PDB entry 6W1X | electron microscopy, 3.90 A resolution | chains A and B of the 12 polymer chains in the assembly

Chain A:
Name: CRISPR-associated protein Csy1
Organism: Pseudomonas aeruginosa
Reference sequence: Q02ML9 (CSY1_PSEAB); the author numbering skips numbers that UniProt does not, so the offset changes along the chain: -25 to 84 = UniProt 1-110; 111-434 = UniProt 111-434
Chain sequence (434 residues; numbered -25 to 434; 26 numbers in that range are skipped by the numbering (no residue carries them; nothing is unmodelled there); the number before each row is that of its first residue; numbers below 1 keep their minus sign (Met-25 is residue -25)):
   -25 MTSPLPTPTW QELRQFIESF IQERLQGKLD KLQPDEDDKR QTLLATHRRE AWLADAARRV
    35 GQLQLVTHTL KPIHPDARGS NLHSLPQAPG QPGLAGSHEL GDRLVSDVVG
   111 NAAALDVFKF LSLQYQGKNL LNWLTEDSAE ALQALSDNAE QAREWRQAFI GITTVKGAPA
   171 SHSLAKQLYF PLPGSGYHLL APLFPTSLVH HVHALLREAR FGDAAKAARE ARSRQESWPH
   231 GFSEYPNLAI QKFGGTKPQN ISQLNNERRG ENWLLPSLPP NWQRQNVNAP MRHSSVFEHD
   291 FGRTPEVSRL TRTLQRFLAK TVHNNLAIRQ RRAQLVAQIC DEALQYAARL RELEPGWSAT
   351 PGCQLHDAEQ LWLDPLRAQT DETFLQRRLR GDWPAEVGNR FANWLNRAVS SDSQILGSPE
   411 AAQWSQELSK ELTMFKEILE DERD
Not modelled in the structure: -25 to 37, 111-167

Chain B:
Name: Type I-F CRISPR-associated protein Csy2
Organism: Pseudomonas aeruginosa
Reference sequence: B3G161 (B3G161_PSEAI); residues 1-327 here = UniProt positions 1-327
Chain sequence (327 residues; numbered 1 to 327; the number before each row is that of its first residue):
     1 MSVTDPEALL LLPRLSIQNA NAISSPLTWG FPSPGAFTGF VHALQRRVGI SLDIELDGVG
    61 IVCHRFEAQI SQPAGKRTKV FNLTRNPLNR DGSTAAIVEE GRAHLEVSLL LGVHGDGLDD
   121 HPAQEIARQV QEQAGAMRLA GGSILPWCNE RFPAPNAELL MLGGSDEQRR KNQRRLTRRL
   181 LPGFALVSRE ALLQQHLETL RTTLPEATTL DALLDLCRIN FEPPATSSEE EASPPDAAWQ
   241 VRDKPGWLVP IPAGYNALSP LYLPGEVRNA RDRETPLRFV ENLFGLGEWL SPHRVAALSD
   301 LLWYHHAEPD KGLYRWSTPR FVEHAIA
Not modelled in the structure: 1-2, 223-238, 323-327

Interface between chain A and chain B:
Residue-residue contacts - 102 pairs, chain A then chain B:
  Ser54(A) - Phe279(B)
  Pro63(A) - Asn256(B)
  Pro63(A) - Ala257(B)
  Pro66(A) - Leu197(B)
  Gly67(A) - Leu193(B)
  Leu68(A) - Leu283(B)  hydrophobic
  Leu68(A) - Phe284(B)
  Ala69(A) - Ala207(B)  hydrophobic
  Ala69(A) - Asp211(B)
  Ala69(A) - Leu283(B)
  Ala69(A) - Phe284(B)  hydrogen bond (backbone-backbone)
  Gly70(A) - Leu283(B)
  Glu73(A) - Pro205(B)
  Glu73(A) - Ala207(B)
  Ala168(A) - Glu266(B)
  Pro169(A) - Tyr262(B)  hydrophobic
  Pro169(A) - Glu266(B)
  Pro169(A) - Val267(B)
  Pro169(A) - Arg268(B)  hydrogen bond (backbone-backbone)
  Pro169(A) - Phe279(B)  hydrophobic
  Ala170(A) - Arg268(B)
  Ser171(A) - Arg268(B)  hydrogen bond (backbone-backbone)
  Ser171(A) - Asn269(B)
  Gln177(A) - Arg271(B)  hydrogen bond
  Leu178(A) - Arg271(B)
  Tyr179(A) - Arg271(B)  hydrogen bond
  Tyr179(A) - Asp272(B)  hydrogen bond
  Phe180(A) - Ala307(B)  hydrophobic
  Phe180(A) - Tyr314(B)  hydrophobic
  Phe180(A) - Trp316(B)
  Pro181(A) - His42(B)
  Pro181(A) - His305(B)
  Tyr187(A) - His42(B)  hydrogen bond
  Tyr187(A) - Arg46(B)  hydrogen bond
  Tyr187(A) - Thr275(B)
  Leu189(A) - Pro276(B)
  Leu189(A) - Leu277(B)  hydrophobic
  Leu189(A) - Arg278(B)  hydrogen bond (backbone-backbone)
  Leu190(A) - Arg278(B)
  Leu190(A) - Val280(B)  hydrophobic
  Ala191(A) - Arg278(B)  hydrogen bond (backbone-backbone)
  Ala191(A) - Phe279(B)
  Ala191(A) - Val280(B)
  Pro192(A) - Val280(B)
  Leu193(A) - Val280(B)
  Phe194(A) - Pro26(B)  hydrophobic
  Pro195(A) - Pro26(B)
  Pro195(A) - Asn282(B)
  Val199(A) - Leu27(B)  hydrophobic
  Val202(A) - Leu27(B)  hydrophobic
  Ala221(A) - Trp239(B)
  Arg222(A) - Ile219(B)
  Arg222(A) - Trp239(B)
  Gln225(A) - Trp239(B)
  Glu226(A) - Trp239(B)  hydrogen bond (backbone-side chain)
  Ser227(A) - Glu222(B)
  Trp228(A) - Phe221(B)
  Trp228(A) - Trp239(B)
  His230(A) - Trp239(B)
  Phe232(A) - Ile219(B)  hydrophobic
  Ser233(A) - Leu216(B)
  Ser233(A) - Cys217(B)
  Glu234(A) - Leu216(B)
  Glu234(A) - Cys217(B)  hydrogen bond (backbone-backbone)
  Tyr235(A) - Leu216(B)
  Asn237(A) - Trp29(B)
  Leu238(A) - Thr78(B)  hydrogen bond (backbone-side chain)
  Leu238(A) - Lys79(B)  hydrogen bond (backbone-backbone)
  Ala239(A) - Trp29(B)
  Ala239(A) - Thr78(B)  hydrogen bond (backbone-side chain)
  Ala239(A) - Lys79(B)
  Ala239(A) - Phe81(B)  hydrophobic
  Ile240(A) - Thr78(B)
  Ile240(A) - Lys79(B)  hydrogen bond (backbone-backbone)
  Gln241(A) - Pro26(B)
  Gln241(A) - Glu99(B)
  Lys242(A) - Glu99(B)  hydrogen bond (backbone-side chain)
  Leu264(A) - Pro26(B)
  Leu264(A) - Leu27(B)
  Leu264(A) - Trp29(B)
  Leu265(A) - Leu27(B)  hydrogen bond (backbone-backbone)
  Leu265(A) - Thr28(B)
  Leu265(A) - Trp29(B)  hydrogen bond (backbone-side chain)
  Pro266(A) - Trp29(B)
  Ser267(A) - Trp29(B)  hydrogen bond (backbone-backbone)
  Ser267(A) - Val249(B)
  Ser267(A) - Pro250(B)
  Leu268(A) - Trp29(B)  hydrophobic
  Leu268(A) - Gly30(B)
  Leu268(A) - Phe66(B)  hydrophobic
  Pro269(A) - Trp289(B)  hydrophobic
  Pro270(A) - Trp247(B)  hydrophobic
  Asn271(A) - Cys63(B)
  Asn271(A) - His64(B)  hydrogen bond (side chain-backbone)
  Asn271(A) - Phe184(B)
  Trp272(A) - Phe66(B)
  Trp272(A) - Glu67(B)
  Trp272(A) - Lys79(B)
  Arg274(A) - Glu67(B)
  Gln324(A) - Pro245(B)
  Leu334(A) - Leu181(B)
  Ala338(A) - Leu181(B)  hydrophobic
Interface residues without a listed pair, chain A (67 interface residues in all): Leu56, His72, Leu182, His188, Leu198, Leu205, Pro229, Gly231, Asp331, Ile428
Interface residues without a listed pair, chain B (67 interface residues in all): Phe31, Val80, Pro182, Glu190, Thr208, Thr209, Ala212, Asp215, Tyr255, Leu258, Ser291, His293

Summary:
The chain A/chain B interface involves 67 residues from each chain, with 21 hydrogen bonds. Polar pairs
include Gln177(A)-Arg271(B), Tyr179(A)-Arg271(B) and Tyr179(A)-Asp272(B).
Chain A is CRISPR-associated protein Csy1 and chain B is Type I-F CRISPR-associated protein Csy2, both from
Pseudomonas aeruginosa; the structure, Cryo-EM structure of anti-CRISPR AcrIF9, bound to the type I-F
crRNA-guided CRISPR surveillance complex, was determined by electron microscopy together with 6WHI from the
same study.
